Entry 6U9H (electron microscopy, 3.80 A resolution); this record covers chains I and J of the 16 polymer chains in the assembly.

[Chain I]
Molecule: Acetolactate synthase, chloroplastic
Organism: Arabidopsis thaliana
Notes: EC 2.2.1.6
Reference sequence: P17597 (ILVB_ARATH); numbering as in UniProt (aligned over 86-670)
Sequence (586 residues; each row starts with the number of its first residue):
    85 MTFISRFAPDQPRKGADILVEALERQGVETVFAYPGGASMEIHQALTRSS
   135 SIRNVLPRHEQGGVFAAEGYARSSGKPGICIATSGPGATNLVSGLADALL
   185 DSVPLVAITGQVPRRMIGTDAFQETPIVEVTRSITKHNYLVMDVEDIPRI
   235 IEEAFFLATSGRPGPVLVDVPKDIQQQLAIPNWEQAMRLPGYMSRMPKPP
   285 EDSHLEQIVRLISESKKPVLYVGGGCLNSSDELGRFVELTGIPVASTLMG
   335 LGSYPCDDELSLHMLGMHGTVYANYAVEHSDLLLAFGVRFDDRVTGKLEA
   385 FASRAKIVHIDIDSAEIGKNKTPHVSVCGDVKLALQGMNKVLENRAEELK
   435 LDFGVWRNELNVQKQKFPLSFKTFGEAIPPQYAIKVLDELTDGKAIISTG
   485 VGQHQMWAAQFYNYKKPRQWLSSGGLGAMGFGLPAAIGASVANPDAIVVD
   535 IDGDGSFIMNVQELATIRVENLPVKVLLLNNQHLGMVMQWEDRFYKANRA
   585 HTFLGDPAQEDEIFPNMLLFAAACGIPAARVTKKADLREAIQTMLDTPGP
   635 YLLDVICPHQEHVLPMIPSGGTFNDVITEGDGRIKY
Disordered / not traced: 85, 668-670
Sequence notes: initiating methionine (85)
Bound ions: Mg2+: H567 (together with thiamine diphosphate)
Ligand contacts:
  - FAD (flavin-adenine dinucleotide): L184, D185, S186, R246, P247, G307, G308, G309, N312, T331, L332, M333, M348, L349, G350, M351, H352, G353, G371, V372, R373, F374, D375, R377, V378, D395, I396, D397, E400, G413, D414, V415, V485, Q489, M490, S507, G508, G509, G511, M570
  - thiamine diphosphate (TPP), molecule 1: Y118, P119, G120, G121, E144, T167, P170, G171, Q207
  - thiamine diphosphate (TPP), molecule 2: V485, G486, Q487, H488, G511, A512, M513, G537, D538, G539, S540, M543, L563, N565, H567, L568, G569, M570, V571
Curated features (UniProtKB/Swiss-Prot):
  - binding site (thiamine diphosphate): E144, Q207, Q487, H488, G511 to M513, D538 to S540, N565 to M570
  - binding site (FAD): S186, R246, G308, T331, L332, L349 to H352, G371 to D375, D395, I396, D414, V415, G508, G509
  - binding site ((R)-imazaquin): K220, R246
  - binding site (chlorimuron-ethyl): K256, D376, R377, W574, S653
  - binding site (Mg(2+)): D538, N565, H567
  - modified residue: C340 (Cysteine sulfinic acid (-SO2H))
  - mutagenesis: A122 (A122V: Reduced catalytic activity. Resistant to imidazolinone herbicides but not to sulfonylurea herbicides), M124 (M124E: Reduced catalytic activity. Resistant to imidazolinone herbicides and reduced sensitivity to sulfonylurea herbicides; M124I: No effect on catalytic activity ...), P197 (P197S: In csr1-1/GH50; resistant to sulfonylurea but not to imidazolinone herbicides), R199 (R199A/E: No effect on catalytic activity. Resistant to imidazolinone herbicides but not to sulfonylurea herbicides), W574 (W574L: Increased catalytic activity. Resistant to imidazolinone and sulfonylurea herbicides; W574S: Slightly decreased catalytic activity. Resistant to imidazolinone and sulfonylurea herbicides), S653 (S653A: No effect on catalytic activity or sensitivity to herbicides; S653F: No effect on catalytic activity. Resistant to imidazolinone herbicides and also slightly sulfonylurea-resistant ...)

[Chain J]
Molecule: Acetolactate synthase small subunit 2, chloroplastic
Organism: Arabidopsis thaliana
Reference sequence: Q93YZ7 (ILVH2_ARATH); numbering as in UniProt (aligned over 1-491)
Sequence (491 residues; each row starts with the number of its first residue):
     1 MAAISVSSSPSIRCLRSACSDSSPALVSSTRVSFPAKISYLSGISSHRGD
    51 EMGKRMEGFVRSVDGKISDASFSEASSATPKSKVRKHTISVFVGDESGMI
   101 NRIAGVFARRGYNIESLAVGLNRDKALFTIVVCGTERVLQQVIEQLQKLV
   151 NVLKVEDISSEPQVERELMLVKVNAHPESRAEIMWLVDTFRARVVDIAEH
   201 ALTIEVTGDPGKMIAVERNLKKFQIREIVRTGKIALRREKMGATAPFWRF
   251 SAASYPDLKEQAPVSVLRSSKKGAIVPQKETSAGGDVYPVEPFFDPKVHR
   301 ILDAHWGLLTDEDTSGLRSHTLSLLVNDIPGVLNIVTGVFARRGYNIQSL
   351 AVGHAETKGISRITTVIPATDESVSKLVQQLYKLVDVHEVHDLTHLPFSE
   401 RELMLIKIAVNAAARRDVLDIASIFRAKAVDVSDHTITLQLTGDLDKMVA
   451 LQRLLEPYGICEVARTGRVALARESGVDSKYLRGYSFPLTG
Disordered / not traced: 1-86, 242-491

[Interface between chain I and chain J]
Contacting residue pairs - 30 pairs, chain I then chain J:
  R216(I) with N101(J); R102(J)
  S217(I) with R109(J), hydrogen bond
  H221(I) with E96(J), salt bridge; R102(J), hydrogen bond; V150(J)
  N222(I) with R102(J), hydrogen bond (backbone-side chain)
  L241(I) with V150(J), hydrophobic
  R272(I) with D95(J), salt bridge
  L273(I) with V150(J), hydrophobic
  P274(I) with L153(J), hydrophobic
  G275(I) with V150(J); V152(J); L153(J)
  Y276(I) with V150(J), hydrogen bond (backbone-backbone)
  R279(I) with Q147(J), hydrogen bond (side chain-backbone); L149(J), hydrogen bond (side chain-backbone); V152(J)
  D397(I) with K148(J), salt bridge
  S398(I) with E144(J)
  A399(I) with E144(J), hydrogen bond (backbone-side chain); Q145(J); K148(J)
  E400(I) with K148(J), salt bridge
  G402(I) with R137(J)
  K403(I) with R110(J); Y112(J); R137(J), hydrogen bond (backbone-side chain); Q141(J), hydrogen bond
  N404(I) with R137(J), hydrogen bond (backbone-side chain)
Interface residues without a listed pair, chain I (24 interface residues in all): K220, Y223, R233, R246, K405, T406

[Overview]
24 residues of chain I and 17 residues of chain J are in contact, with 10 hydrogen bonds and 4 salt bridges.
Polar pairs include H221(I)-E96(J), R272(I)-D95(J) and D397(I)-K148(J). Ligands of chain I: thiamine
diphosphate and flavin-adenine dinucleotide.
Chain I is Acetolactate synthase, chloroplastic and chain J is Acetolactate synthase small subunit 2,
chloroplastic, both from Arabidopsis thaliana; the structure, Arabidopsis thaliana acetohydroxyacid synthase
complex, was determined by electron microscopy (same publication as 6U9D, 6VZ8 and 6WO1).
